PDB entry 1W0J | X-ray diffraction, 2.20 A resolution | chains A and E of the 7 polymer chains in the assembly

Chain A:
Protein: ATP synthase alpha chain heart isoform, mitochondrial precursor
From: Bos taurus
Notes: EC 3.6.3.14
UniProtKB: P19483 (ATP0_BOVIN); residues 1-510 here correspond to UniProt positions 44-553 (UniProt number = residue number + 43)
Amino-acid sequence (510 residues; row label = number of the first residue in the row):
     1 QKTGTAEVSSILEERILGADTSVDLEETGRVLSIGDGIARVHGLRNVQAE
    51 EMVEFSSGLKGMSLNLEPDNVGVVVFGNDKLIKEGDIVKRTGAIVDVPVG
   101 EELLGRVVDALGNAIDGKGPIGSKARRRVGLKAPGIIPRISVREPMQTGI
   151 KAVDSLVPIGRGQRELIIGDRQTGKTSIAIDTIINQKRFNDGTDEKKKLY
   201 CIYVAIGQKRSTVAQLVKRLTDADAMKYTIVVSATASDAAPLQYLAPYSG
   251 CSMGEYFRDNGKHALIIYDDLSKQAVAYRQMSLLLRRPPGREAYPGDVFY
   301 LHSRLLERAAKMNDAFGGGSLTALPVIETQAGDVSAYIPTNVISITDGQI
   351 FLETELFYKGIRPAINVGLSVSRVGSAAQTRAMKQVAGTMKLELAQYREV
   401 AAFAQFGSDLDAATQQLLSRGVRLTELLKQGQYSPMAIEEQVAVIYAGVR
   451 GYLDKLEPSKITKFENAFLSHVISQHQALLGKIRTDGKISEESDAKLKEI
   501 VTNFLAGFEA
Unresolved in the structure: 1-23
Construct notes: cloning artifact (481)
Bound ions: Mg2+: Thr176 (together with ADP)
Ligand contacts: ADP (adenosine-5'-diphosphate): Asp170, Arg171, Gln172, Thr173, Gly174, Lys175, Thr176, Ser177, Phe357, Arg362, Pro363, Gln430, Gly431, Gln432
Swiss-Prot annotation at these positions:
  - binding site (ATP): Gln172, Gly174, Lys175, Thr176, Ser177, Gln430, Gln432
  - binding site (Mg(2+)): Thr176, Asp269
  - site: Ser370 (Required for activity)
  - modified residue: Gln1 (Pyrrolidone carboxylic acid), Ser10 (Phosphoserine), Ser22 (Phosphoserine), Ser33 (Phosphoserine), Ser63 (Phosphoserine), Lys80 (N6-acetyllysine), Lys83 (N6-acetyllysine), Lys89 (N6-acetyllysine), Thr91 (Phosphothreonine), Lys118 (N6-acetyllysine), Ser123 (Phosphoserine), Lys124 (N6-acetyllysine), Ser141 (Phosphoserine), Arg161 (Omega-N-methylarginine), Lys187 (N6-acetyllysine), Lys196 (N6-acetyllysine), Lys197 (N6-acetyllysine), Lys218 (N6-acetyllysine), Lys262 (N6-acetyllysine), Lys384 (N6-acetyllysine) and 6 more in UniProt
  - glycosylation: Ser33 (O-linked (GlcNAc) serine)
From the paper describing this entry:
  - catalytic residues: Arg373
  - binding site for beryllium trifluoride: Arg373

Chain E:
Protein: ATP synthase beta chain, mitochondrial precursor
From: Bos taurus
Notes: EC 3.6.3.14
UniProtKB: P00829 (ATPB_BOVIN); residues -3 to 478 here correspond to UniProt positions 47-528 (UniProt number = residue number + 50)
Amino-acid sequence (482 residues; numbered -3 to 478; the number before each row is that of its first residue; numbers below 1 keep their minus sign (Ala-3 is residue -3)):
    -3 AAQASPSPKAGATTGRIVAVIGAVVDVQFDEGLPPILNALEVQGRETRLV
    47 LEVAQHLGESTVRTIAMDGTEGLVRGQKVLDSGAPIRIPVGPETLGRIMN
    97 VIGEPIDERGPIKTKQFAAIHAEAPEFVEMSVEQEILVTGIKVVDLLAPY
   147 AKGGKIGLFGGAGVGKTVLIMELINNVAKAHGGYSVFAGVGERTREGNDL
   197 YHEMIESGVINLKDATSKVALVYGQMNEPPGARARVALTGLTVAEYFRDQ
   247 EGQDVLLFIDNIFRFTQAGSEVSALLGRIPSAVGYQPTLATDMGTMQERI
   297 TTTKKGSITSVQAIYVPADDLTDPAPATTFAHLDATTVLSRAIAELGIYP
   347 AVDPLDSTSRIMDPNIVGSEHYDVARGVQKILQDYKSLQDIIAILGMDEL
   397 SEEDKLTVSRARKIQRFLSQPFQVAEVFTGHLGKLVPLKETIKGFQQILA
   447 GEYDHLPEQAFYMVGPIEEAVAKADKLAEEHS
Unresolved in the structure: -3 to 8, 475-478
Swiss-Prot annotation at these positions:
  - binding site (ADP): Gly159, Val160, Gly161, Lys162, Thr163, Val164
  - binding site (ATP): Gly159, Gly161, Lys162, Thr163, Val164, Arg189
  - binding site (phosphate): Gly159, Val160, Gly161, Lys162, Thr163
  - binding site (Mg(2+)): Thr163, Glu188
  - modified residue: Lys74 (N6-acetyllysine), Lys111 (N6-acetyllysine), Lys148 (N6-acetyllysine), Lys209 (N6-acetyllysine), Lys214 (N6-acetyllysine), Thr262 (Phosphothreonine), Ser365 (Phosphoserine), Lys376 (N6-acetyllysine), Ser383 (Phosphoserine), Lys430 (N6-acetyllysine), Lys435 (N6-acetyllysine), Lys472 (N6-acetyllysine)
  - glycosylation: Ser56 (O-linked (GlcNAc) serine)
From the paper describing this entry:
  - catalytic residues: Lys162, Glu188, Arg189
  - binding site for beryllium trifluoride: Lys162, Glu188, Arg189

Interface between chain A and chain E:
Residue-residue contacts - 76 pairs, chain A then chain E:
  Gly43(A) with Arg71(E), hydrogen bond (backbone-side chain)
  Leu44(A) with Arg71(E), hydrogen bond (backbone-side chain)
  Arg45(A) with Arg71(E)
  Asn46(A) with Val70(E)
  Val47(A) with Val70(E)
  Gln48(A) with Gly68(E); Leu69(E); Val70(E)
  Ala49(A) with Val16(E), hydrophobic; Thr66(E); Glu67(E); Gly68(E), hydrogen bond (backbone-backbone); Leu69(E), hydrogen bond (backbone-backbone)
  Glu50(A) with Glu67(E)
  Leu64(A) with Val16(E)
  Asn65(A) with Val16(E); Ile17(E)
  Leu66(A) with Ala15(E); Val16(E), hydrogen bond (backbone-backbone); Leu69(E); Arg71(E)
  Glu67(A) with Val14(E); Arg71(E), hydrogen bond (backbone-side chain)
  Pro68(A) with Val14(E); Ala15(E)
  Asn70(A) with Arg71(E)
  Val71(A) with Arg71(E)
  Lys132(A) with Asp64(E), salt bridge
  Pro134(A) with Thr190(E)
  Gly135(A) with Thr190(E)
  Ile136(A) with Thr190(E); Gly193(E); Asn194(E); Tyr219(E), hydrophobic; Gln221(E)
  Ile137(A) with Ile102(E); Asp103(E); Glu104(E); Tyr197(E), hydrophobic
  Arg139(A) with Thr190(E); Asn194(E)
  Ser141(A) with Asp195(E), hydrogen bond
  Val142(A) with Arg191(E)
  Arg287(A) with Ile17(E); Gly18(E)
  Pro288(A) with Ala270(E); Gly273(E)
  Gly296(A) with Glu267(E); Leu271(E)
  Asp297(A) with Leu271(E)
  Phe299(A) with Met222(E); Arg229(E); Gln263(E); Glu267(E)
  Tyr300(A) with Gly65(E); Asn223(E); Glu224(E); Pro225(E)
  Ser303(A) with Met222(E), hydrogen bond (side chain-backbone); Asn223(E)
  Arg304(A) with Asn223(E)
  Glu307(A) with Arg189(E); Thr190(E), hydrogen bond (side chain-backbone); Asn223(E)
  Ser335(A) with Ala314(E)
  Ser344(A) with Arg189(E), hydrogen bond (backbone-side chain); Met222(E)
  Ile345(A) with Arg189(E); Met222(E), hydrophobic
  Thr346(A) with Arg189(E)
  Asp347(A) with Arg191(E), salt bridge
  Arg373(A) with Ala158(E); Arg189(E); Arg191(E); Glu192(E), salt bridge
  Val374(A) with Arg191(E)
Also at the interface, not in a pair above, chain A (43 interface residues in all): Ala133, Arg164, Pro289, Tyr337
Also at the interface, not in a pair above, chain E (42 interface residues in all): Thr43, Ile94, Pro226, Pro276

Overview:
43 residues of chain A face 42 of chain E across their interface, with 10 hydrogen bonds and 3 salt bridges.
Polar contacts include Lys132(A)-Asp64(E), Asp347(A)-Arg191(E) and Arg373(A)-Glu192(E). Bound to chain A: ADP.
The paper reports catalytic residues Arg373(A) and Lys162(E) among others; a binding site for beryllium
trifluoride at Arg373(A) and Lys162(E) among others.
Here chain A is ATP synthase alpha chain heart isoform, mitochondrial precursor and chain E is ATP synthase
beta chain, mitochondrial precursor, both from Bos taurus. Entry 1W0J (Beryllium fluoride inhibited bovine
F1-ATPase) was determined by X-ray diffraction, deposited together with 1W0K.
